Entry 2X1A (X-ray diffraction, 2.05 A resolution); this record covers chains A and B.

[Chain A]
Name: mRNA 3'-end-processing protein RNA15
From: Saccharomyces cerevisiae
Notes: fragment: rna recognition module, residues 16-111
UniProt: P25299 (RNA15_YEAST); residues 16-111 here = UniProt positions 16-111
Sequence (97 residues; numbered 15 to 111; the number before each row is that of its first residue):
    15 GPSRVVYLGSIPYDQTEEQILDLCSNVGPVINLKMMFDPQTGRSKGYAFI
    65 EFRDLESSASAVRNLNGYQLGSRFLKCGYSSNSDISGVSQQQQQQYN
Not modelled in the structure: 102-111
What the authors report for this chain:
  - binding site for the 5-nt RNA strand (chain B): Ser24, Ile25, Tyr27, Arg87
  - contacts within the chain: Ser24-Arg87 (hydrogen bond)
  - specificity-determining residues: Ile25, Tyr27
  - conformationally variable residues: Ser95 to Val102

[Chain B]
Molecule: 5-nt RNA strand
Sequence (5 nucleotides; each row starts with the number of its first residue; numbers below 1 keep their minus sign (G-1 is residue -1)):
    -1 GUUGU
Not modelled in the structure: -1 to 0, 3
Metal / ion sites: Mg2+ near G2 (its only coordinating residue here)

[How chain A and chain B interact]
Contacting residue pairs (7; chain A residue first):
  Ser24(A) with G2(B), hydrogen bond to the phosphate
  Ile25(A) with G2(B), hydrogen bond to the base
  Pro26(A) with G2(B), base contact
  Tyr27(A) with G2(B), stacking on the base
  Lys59(A) with G2(B), base contact
  Gly60(A) with G2(B), hydrogen bond to the base
  Arg87(A) with G2(B), hydrogen bond to the phosphate
Also at the interface, not in a pair above, chain A (8 interface residues in all): Gly23

[In short]
Chain A and chain B form an interface of 8 and 1 residues respectively, with 4 hydrogen bonds and 1 aromatic
stacking contact. Among the polar pairs are Ile25(A)-G2(B), Gly60(A)-G2(B) and Ser24(A)-G2(B). From the paper:
a binding site for the 5-nt RNA strand (chain B) at Ser24(A), Ile25(A) and Tyr27(A) among others; specificity
determinants Ile25(A) and Tyr27(A).
Chain A is mRNA 3'-end-processing protein RNA15 (Saccharomyces cerevisiae) and chain B is a 5-nt RNA strand;
the structure, Structure of Rna15 RRM with RNA bound (G), was determined by X-ray diffraction together with
2X1B and 2X1F from the same study.
